8FHY - chains I and L of the 3 polymer chains in the assembly; structure by X-ray diffraction, 2.53 A resolution.

# Chain I
Name: Spike protein S1
Source organism: Severe acute respiratory syndrome coronavirus 2
Notes: fragment: receptor binding domain
UniProt: P0DTC2 (SPIKE_SARS2); residues 331-527 here = UniProt positions 331-527
Amino-acid sequence (205 residues; each row starts with the number of its first residue):
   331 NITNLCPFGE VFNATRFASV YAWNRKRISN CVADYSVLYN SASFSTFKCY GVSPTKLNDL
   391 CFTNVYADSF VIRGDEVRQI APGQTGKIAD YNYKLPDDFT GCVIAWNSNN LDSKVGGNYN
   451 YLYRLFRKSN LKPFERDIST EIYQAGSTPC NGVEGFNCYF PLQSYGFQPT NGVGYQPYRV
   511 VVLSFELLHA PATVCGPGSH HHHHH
Not modelled in the structure: 331-333, 530-535
Differences from the reference sequence: expression tag (528-535)
Swiss-Prot annotation at these positions:
  - region: R403 to D405 (Integrin-binding motif), N448 to F456 (Immunodominant HLA epitope recognized by the CD8+)
  - glycosylation (N-linked (GlcNAc...) asparagine): N331 (complex), N343 (complex)
  - natural variant: G339 (G339D: In strain: Omicron/BA.1, Omicron/BA.2 and 4 more; G339H: In strain: Omicron/BA.2.75, Omicron/XBB.1.5 and 1 more), R346 (R346K: In strain: Mu/B.1.621; R346T: In strain: Omicron/BQ.1.1, Omicron/XBB.1.5 and 1 more), L368 (L368I: In strain: Omicron/XBB.1.5, Omicron/EG.5.1), S371 (S371F: In strain: Omicron/BA.2, Omicron/BA.2.12.1 and 6 more; S371L: In strain: Omicron/BA.1), S373 (S373P: In strain: Omicron/BA.1, Omicron/BA.2 and 7 more), S375 (S375F: In strain: Omicron/BA.1, Omicron/BA.2 and 7 more), T376 (T376A: In strain: Omicron/BA.2, Omicron/BA.2.12.1 and 5 more), D405 (D405N: In strain: Omicron/BA.2, Omicron/BA.2.12.1 and 6 more), R408 (R408S: In strain: Omicron/BA.2, Omicron/BA.2.12.1 and 6 more), K417 (K417N: In strain: Beta/B.1.351, Omicron/BA.1 and 8 more; K417T: In strain: Gamma/P.1), N440 (N440K: In strain: Omicron/BA.1, Omicron/BA.2 and 7 more), K444 (K444T: In strain: Omicron/BQ.1.1), 16 further natural variant entries in UniProt
  - mutagenesis: N331 (N331Q: Reduced viral infectivity), N343 (N343Q: Reduced viral infectivity), L452 (L452R: Increased resistance to neutralizing antibodies. Decreases HLA binding to NF9 epitope. Increased binding affinity to human ACE2), Y453 (Y453F: Decreased HLA binding to NF9 epitope. Increased binding affinity to human ACE2), A475 (A475V: Increased resistance to neutralizing antibodies), V483 (V483A: Increased resistance to neutralizing antibodies), E484 (E484D: Increased replication in human TMEM106B overexpressing cells), F490 (F490L: Increased resistance to neutralizing antibodies and human covalescent sera neutralization), Q493 (Q493N: Reduced host ACE2-binding affinity in vitro; Q493Y: Reduced host ACE2-binding affinity in vitro), N501 (N501T: Reduced host ACE2-binding affinity in vitro; N501Y: Increased binding affinity to human ACE2), H519 (H519P: Increased resistance to human covalescent sera neutralization)
Cystine bridges: C336-C361, C379-C432, C391-C525, C480-C488
Glycans and other covalent adducts: N-acetylglucosamine (NAG) linked to N343

# Chain L
Name: WRAIR-5021 Fab Light chain
Source organism: Macaca mulatta
Notes: antibody fragment or engineered binder
Amino-acid sequence (214 residues; numbered 1 to 214; the number before each row is that of its first residue):
     1 DIQMTQSPSS LSASVGDTVT ITCRASQGIS NFLNWYQQKP GKAPKLLIYD ASRLESGVPS
    61 RFSGSGSGTE FTLTISSLQP EDFATYHCLQ YDSDPFIFGP GTKVDIKRTV AAPSVFIFPP
   121 SDEQLKSGTA SVVCLLNNFY PREAKVQWKV DNALQSGNSQ ESVTEQDSKD STYSLSSTLT
   181 LSKADYEKHK VYACEVTHQG LSSPVTKSFN RGEC
Not modelled in the structure: 214
Cystine bridges: C23-C88, C134-C194

# Chain I / chain L interface
Residue-residue contacts - 20 pairs, chain I then chain L:
  Q409(I) with S56(L), hydrogen bond
  G416(I) with S56(L)
  K417(I) with Y49(L), hydrogen bond
  D420(I) with R53(L), salt bridge
  Y421(I) with Y49(L), hydrogen bond; R53(L), hydrogen bond
  N460(I) with R53(L), hydrogen bond
  A475(I) with F32(L); Y91(L)
  G476(I) with F32(L); Y91(L)
  S477(I) with F32(L); D92(L), hydrogen bond (side chain-backbone)
  T478(I) with D92(L)
  F486(I) with S93(L); D94(L); F96(L), hydrophobic
  N487(I) with Y91(L), hydrogen bond (side chain-backbone); F96(L)
  Y489(I) with F96(L)
Interface residues without a listed pair, chain I (14 interface residues in all): T415
Interface residues without a listed pair, chain L (11 interface residues in all): D50, E55

# Summary
Chain I and chain L form an interface of 14 and 11 residues respectively; the contacts include 7 hydrogen
bonds and 1 salt bridge. Polar contacts include D420(I)-R53(L), Q409(I)-S56(L) and K417(I)-Y49(L). Covalently
linked N-acetylglucosamine: at N343(I). From UniProt: 11 mutagenesis sites on chain I.
Here chain I is Spike protein S1 (Severe acute respiratory syndrome coronavirus 2) and chain L is WRAIR-5021
Fab Light chain (Macaca mulatta). Entry 8FHY (Crystal structure of the SARS-CoV-2 receptor binding domain in
complex with neutralizing antibody WRAIR-5021) was determined by X-ray diffraction, deposited together with
8FI9.
